Entry 2UWB (X-ray diffraction, 2.00 A resolution); this record covers chain A.

# Chain A
Molecule: Cellulase
From: Tropaeolum majus
Notes: EC 3.2.1.151, 3.2.1.4
UniProtKB: Q07524 (Q07524_TROMA); the construct lacks a stretch of the UniProt sequence, so the offset changes along the chain: 1-121 = UniProt 25-145; 122-266 = UniProt 151-295
Amino-acid sequence (267 residues; row label = number of the first residue in the row; numbering starts at 0):
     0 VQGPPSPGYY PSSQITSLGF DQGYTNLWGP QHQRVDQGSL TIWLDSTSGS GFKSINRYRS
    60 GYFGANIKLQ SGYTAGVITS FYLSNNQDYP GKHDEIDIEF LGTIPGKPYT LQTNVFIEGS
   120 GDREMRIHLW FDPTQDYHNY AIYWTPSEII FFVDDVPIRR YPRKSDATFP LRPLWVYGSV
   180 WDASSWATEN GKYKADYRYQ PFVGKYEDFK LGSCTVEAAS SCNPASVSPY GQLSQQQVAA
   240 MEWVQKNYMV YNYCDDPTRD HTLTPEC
Disulfides: Cys-213/Cys-221, Cys-253/Cys-266

# Summary
Chain A is Cellulase (Tropaeolum majus); the structure, Crystal structure of the Nasturtium seedling mutant
xyloglucanase isoform NXG1-delta-YNIIG, was determined by X-ray diffraction (same publication as 2UWA and
2UWC).
